PDB entry 7JY7 | electron microscopy, 2.90 A resolution | chains D and U of the 12 polymer chains in the assembly

== Chain D ==
Name: Protein RecA
Organism: Escherichia coli
UniProt: A0A376NU07 (A0A376NU07_ECOLX); residues 0-333 here correspond to UniProt positions 1-334 (UniProt number = residue number + 1)
Chain sequence (334 residues; numbered 0 to 333; the number before each row is that of its first residue; numbering starts at 0):
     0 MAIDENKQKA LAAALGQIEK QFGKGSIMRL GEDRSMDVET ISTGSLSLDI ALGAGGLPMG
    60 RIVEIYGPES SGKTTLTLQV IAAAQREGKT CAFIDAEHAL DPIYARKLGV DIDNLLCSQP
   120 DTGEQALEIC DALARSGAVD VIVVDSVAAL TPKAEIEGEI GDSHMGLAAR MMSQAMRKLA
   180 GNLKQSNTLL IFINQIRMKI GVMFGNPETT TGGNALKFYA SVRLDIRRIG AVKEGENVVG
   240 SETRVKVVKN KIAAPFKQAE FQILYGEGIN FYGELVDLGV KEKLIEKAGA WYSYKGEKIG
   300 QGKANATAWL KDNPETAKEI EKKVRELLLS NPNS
Unresolved in the structure: 0
Bound ions: Mg2+: Thr73 (together with ATP-gamma-S)
Small-molecule neighbours:
  - ATP-gamma-S (AGS; phosphothiophosphoric acid-adenylate ester), molecule 1: Glu68, Ser69, Ser70, Gly71, Lys72, Thr73, Thr74, Glu96, Asp100, Tyr103, Ser240, Tyr264, Gly265
  - ATP-gamma-S (AGS), molecule 2: Phe217, Lys248, Asn249, Lys250, Ile251, Ala252, Ala253, Pro254
Reported in the primary citation:
  - binding site for the 48-nt DNA strand (chain U): Arg226
  - mutagenesis - K286N, K302N: decreased binding to dsDNA (citing earlier work)

== Chain U ==
Molecule: 48-nt DNA strand
Sequence (48 nucleotides; numbered 1 to 48; the number before each row is that of its first residue):
     1 CGGTGTCGAG TCAGCCTATT TTTTTTTTTT ATTCAATTAA GCAAGTAC

== Interface between chain D and chain U ==
Pairs across the interface (13; chain D residue first):
  Phe203(D) - DT25(U)  base contact
  Phe203(D) - DT26(U)  stacking on the base
  Gly204(D) - DT26(U)  hydrogen bond to the sugar
  Gly204(D) - DT27(U)  phosphate contact
  Gly204(D) - DT29(U)  base contact
  Asn205(D) - DT29(U)  sugar contact
  Pro206(D) - DT29(U)  base contact
  Arg226(D) - DT30(U)  phosphate contact
  Arg226(D) - DA31(U)  salt bridge to the phosphate
  Ala287(D) - DA40(U)  sugar contact
  Trp290(D) - DA40(U)  base contact
  Trp290(D) - DG41(U)  sugar contact
  Lys297(D) - DG41(U)  salt bridge to the phosphate
Other interface residues (no listed pair), chain D (11 interface residues in all): Pro67, Glu207, Gly288
Other interface residues (no listed pair), chain U (10 interface residues in all): DT28, DC42

== Summary ==
11 residues of chain D and 10 residues of chain U are in contact; the contacts include 1 hydrogen bond, 2 salt
bridges and 1 aromatic stacking contact. Among the polar pairs are Gly204(D)-DT26(U), Arg226(D)-DA31(U) and
Lys297(D)-DG41(U). From the paper: a binding site for the 48-nt DNA strand (chain U) at Arg226(D); K286N and
K302N of chain D reduce binding to dsDNA.
Chain D is Protein RecA (Escherichia coli) and chain U is a 48-nt DNA strand; the structure, Structure of a 12
base pair RecA-D loop complex, was determined by electron microscopy, deposited together with 7JY6, 7JY8 and
7JY9.
